PDB entry 8RT6 | electron microscopy, 3.18 A resolution | chains W and Z of the 46 polymer chains in the assembly

== Chain W (and Z) ==
Molecule: TrwF protein
Source organism: Escherichia coli
Notes: chain Z of this document is another copy of the same molecule, construct and numbering; everything in this record applies to it too
Reference sequence: O50336 (O50336_ECOLX); numbering as in UniProt (aligned over 1-266)
Sequence (266 residues; each row starts with the number of its first residue):
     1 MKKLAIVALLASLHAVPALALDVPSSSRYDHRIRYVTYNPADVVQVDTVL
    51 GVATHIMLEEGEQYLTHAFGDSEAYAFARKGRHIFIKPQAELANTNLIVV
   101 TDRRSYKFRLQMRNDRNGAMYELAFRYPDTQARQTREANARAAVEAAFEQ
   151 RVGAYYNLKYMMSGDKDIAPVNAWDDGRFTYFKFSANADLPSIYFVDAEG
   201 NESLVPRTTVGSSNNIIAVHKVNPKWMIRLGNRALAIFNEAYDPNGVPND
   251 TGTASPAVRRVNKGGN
Disordered / not traced: 1-20
Differences from the reference sequence: conflict Asp-71 (Ile in O50336), Ser-72 (Pro in O50336), Glu-73 (Lys in O50336), Ala-74 (Pro in O50336), Tyr-75 (Met in O50336), Ala-76 (Pro in O50336), Phe-77 (Leu in O50336), Ala-78 (Pro in O50336), Arg-79 (Gly in O50336), Lys-80 (Arg in O50336), Gly-81 (Ala in O50336), Arg-82 (Gly in O50336), His-83 (Ile in O50336), Ile-84 (Phe in O50336), Phe-85 (Leu in O50336), Ile-86 (Ser in O50336), Lys-87 (Ser in O50336), Pro-88 (Arg in O50336), Gln-89 (Thr in O50336)

== Interface between chain W and chain Z ==
Pairs across the interface (22; chain W residue first):
  Asp-167(W) with Ala-198(Z)
  Ser-185(W) with Pro-244(Z), hydrogen bond (side chain-backbone); Asn-245(Z)
  Ala-186(W) with Asn-245(Z), hydrogen bond (backbone-backbone); Val-247(Z); Pro-248(Z), hydrophobic
  Asn-187(W) with Gly-177(Z); Lys-221(Z), hydrogen bond (backbone-side chain); Val-222(Z); Tyr-242(Z), hydrogen bond (backbone-side chain); Asp-243(Z), hydrogen bond (side chain-backbone); Pro-244(Z), hydrogen bond (backbone-backbone); Asn-245(Z); Gly-246(Z)
  Ala-188(W) with Lys-221(Z)
  Asp-189(W) with Lys-221(Z), salt bridge
  Ser-212(W) with Asp-250(Z)
  Ser-213(W) with Pro-248(Z); Asn-249(Z)
  Asn-232(W) with Glu-199(Z)
  Arg-233(W) with Ala-198(Z); Glu-199(Z), salt bridge
Interface residues without a listed pair, chain W (11 interface residues in all): Val-171
Interface residues without a listed pair, chain Z (15 interface residues in all): Phe-195

== Summary ==
11 residues of chain W face 15 of chain Z across their interface, with 6 hydrogen bonds and 2 salt bridges.
Among the polar pairs are Asp-189(W)/Lys-221(Z), Arg-233(W)/Glu-199(Z) and Ser-185(W)/Pro-244(Z).
Both chains are TrwF protein (Escherichia coli). Entry 8RT6 (Conformation-A of the full-length outer membrane
core complex (TrwH/VirB7, TrwF/VirB9, TrwE/VirB10CTD) from the fully-assembled R388 type ...) was determined
by electron microscopy, deposited together with 8RT4, 8RT5, 8RT7, 8RT8, 8RT9, 8RTA, 8RTB and 8RTD.
